2X08 - chain A; structure by X-ray diffraction, 2.01 A resolution.

# Chain A
Name: Cytochrome C peroxidase, mitochondrial
Source organism: Saccharomyces cerevisiae
Notes: EC 1.11.1.5
UniProt: P00431 (CCPR_YEAST); residues 2-294 here correspond to UniProt positions 69-361 (UniProt number = residue number + 67)
Amino-acid sequence (293 residues; row label = number of the first residue in the row):
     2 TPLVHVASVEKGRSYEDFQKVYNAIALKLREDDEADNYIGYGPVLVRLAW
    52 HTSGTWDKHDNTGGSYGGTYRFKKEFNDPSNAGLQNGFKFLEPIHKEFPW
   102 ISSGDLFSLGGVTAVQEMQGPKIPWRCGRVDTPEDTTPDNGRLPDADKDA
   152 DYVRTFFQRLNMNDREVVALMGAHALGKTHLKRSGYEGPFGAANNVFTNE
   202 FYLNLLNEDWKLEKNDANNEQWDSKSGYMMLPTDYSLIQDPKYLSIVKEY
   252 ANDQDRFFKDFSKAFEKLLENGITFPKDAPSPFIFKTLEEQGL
Construct notes: engineered mutation A36 (Tyr103 in P00431), R184 (Asn251 in P00431), F191 (Trp258 in P00431); conflict R257 (Lys324 in P00431)
Ion coordination: heme Fe near H175 (its only coordinating residue here)
Ligand contacts:
  - ascorbic acid (ASC): A36, D37, I40, G41, Y42, G43, P44, V45, N87, G178, K179, H181, R184
  - heme (HEM): P44, V45, V47, R48, W51, P145, D146, A147, V154, F158, L171, M172, A174, H175, L177, G178, K179, T180, H181, R184, S185, Y187, F191, L232, T234, F262, F266
Swiss-Prot annotation at these positions:
  - active site: H52 (Proton acceptor)
  - binding site (heme b): H175
  - site: R48 (Transition state stabilizer)
  - modified residue: Y153 (Phosphotyrosine)

# In short
Chain A binds ascorbic acid and heme. UniProt lists active-site residue H52 and heme b-binding residue H175.
Chain A is Cytochrome C peroxidase, mitochondrial (Saccharomyces cerevisiae); the structure, cytochrome c
peroxidase: ascorbate bound to the engineered ascorbate binding site, was determined by X-ray diffraction,
deposited together with 2X07.
